Entry 2AJG (X-ray diffraction, 2.00 A resolution); this record covers chain A.

[Chain A]
Name: Leucyl-tRNA synthetase
From: Escherichia coli
Notes: EC 6.1.1.4
UniProtKB: P07813 (SYL_ECOLI); residue numbers follow UniProt; this construct covers 228-413
Sequence (196 residues; each row starts with the number of its first residue):
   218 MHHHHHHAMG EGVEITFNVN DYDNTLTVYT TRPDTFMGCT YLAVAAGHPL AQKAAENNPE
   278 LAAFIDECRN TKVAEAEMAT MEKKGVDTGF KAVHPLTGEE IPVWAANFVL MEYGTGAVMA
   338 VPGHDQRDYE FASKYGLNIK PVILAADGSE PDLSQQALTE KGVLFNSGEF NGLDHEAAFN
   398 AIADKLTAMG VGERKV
Not modelled in the structure: 218-227
Sequence notes: expression tag (218-227)
What the authors report for this chain:
  - conformationally variable residues (order/disorder transition): Glu-292 to Thr-297
  - mutagenesis - D345A: abolished catalytic activity (citing earlier work)
  - mutagenesis - T252D, T252E: decreased catalytic activity (citing earlier work)
  - mutagenesis - T252G: increased catalytic activity (citing earlier work)
  - mutagenesis - T252A, T252S: increased catalytic activity on Leu-tRNALeu (citing earlier work)

[Overview]
The paper reports that T252D and T252E reduce catalytic activity; conformational variability at Glu-292; 6
substitutions were tested in all.
Chain A is Leucyl-tRNA synthetase (Escherichia coli); the structure, Crystal structure of the editing domain
of E. coli leucyl-tRNA synthetase, was determined by X-ray diffraction (same publication as 2AJH and 2AJI).
